Entry 7BRK (X-ray diffraction, 2.85 A resolution); this record covers chains B and L of the 3 polymer chains in the assembly.

Chain B:
Protein: Atrial natriuretic peptide receptor 1
Source organism: Rattus norvegicus
Notes: EC 4.6.1.2
Reference sequence: P18910 (ANPRA_RAT); residues 1-435 here correspond to UniProt positions 29-463 (UniProt number = residue number + 28)
Amino-acid sequence (435 residues; row label = number of the first residue in the row):
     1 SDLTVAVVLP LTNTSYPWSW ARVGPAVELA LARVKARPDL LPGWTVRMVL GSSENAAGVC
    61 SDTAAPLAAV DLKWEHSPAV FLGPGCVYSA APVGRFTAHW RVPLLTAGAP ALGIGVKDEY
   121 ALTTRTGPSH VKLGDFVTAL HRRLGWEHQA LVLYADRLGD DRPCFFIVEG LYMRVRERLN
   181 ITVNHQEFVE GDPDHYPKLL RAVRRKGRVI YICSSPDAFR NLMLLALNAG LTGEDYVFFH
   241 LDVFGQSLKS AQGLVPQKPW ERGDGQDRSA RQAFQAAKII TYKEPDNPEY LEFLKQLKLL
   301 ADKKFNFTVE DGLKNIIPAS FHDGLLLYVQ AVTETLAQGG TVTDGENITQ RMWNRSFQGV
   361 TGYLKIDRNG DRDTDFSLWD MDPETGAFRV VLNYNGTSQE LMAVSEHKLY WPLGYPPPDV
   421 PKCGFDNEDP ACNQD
Disordered / not traced: 427-435
Disulfides: C60-C86, C164-C213
Glycans and other covalent adducts: glycan linked to N13; N-acetylglucosamine (NAG) linked to N395

Chain L:
Protein: Natriuretic peptides A
Notes: engineered mutation(s): deletions of residues 1-4 and 28
Reference sequence: P01160 (ANF_HUMAN); aligned to UniProt positions 124-146 over residues 5-27 (the alignment contains insertions or deletions, so no single offset holds)
Amino-acid sequence (23 residues; each row starts with the number of its first residue):
     5 SSCFGGRMDR IGAQSGLGCN SFR
Disulfides: C7-C23

Chain B / chain L interface:
Contacting residue pairs (63):
  D62(B) - R11(L)  salt bridge
  D62(B) - R14(L)
  V87(B) - M12(L)  hydrophobic
  V87(B) - I15(L)  hydrophobic
  Y88(B) - R11(L)
  Y88(B) - M12(L)
  Y88(B) - D13(L)
  Y88(B) - R14(L)
  Y88(B) - I15(L)  hydrophobic
  A91(B) - M12(L)  hydrophobic
  R95(B) - D13(L)  salt bridge
  R95(B) - I15(L)
  A111(B) - M12(L)  hydrophobic
  L112(B) - Q18(L)
  G113(B) - M12(L)
  G113(B) - I15(L)
  G113(B) - Q18(L)
  I114(B) - M12(L)
  I114(B) - I15(L)
  V116(B) - Q18(L)
  Y120(B) - M12(L)
  Y120(B) - I15(L)
  Y154(B) - L21(L)  hydrogen bond (side chain-backbone)
  Y154(B) - G22(L)
  D156(B) - R27(L)  hydrogen bond (backbone-side chain)
  L158(B) - R27(L)
  G159(B) - R11(L)
  G159(B) - R14(L)
  D160(B) - R11(L)  hydrogen bond (backbone-side chain)
  D160(B) - R14(L)  hydrogen bond (backbone-side chain)
  D161(B) - R14(L)
  R162(B) - A17(L)
  F165(B) - F8(L)  hydrophobic
  F165(B) - G20(L)
  F165(B) - L21(L)  hydrophobic
  F166(B) - I15(L)
  V168(B) - L21(L)  hydrophobic
  E169(B) - F8(L)
  E169(B) - G9(L)  hydrogen bond (side chain-backbone)
  E169(B) - Q18(L)
  E169(B) - S19(L)  hydrogen bond
  E169(B) - L21(L)
  Y172(B) - S5(L)
  Y172(B) - F8(L)  hydrophobic
  Y172(B) - L21(L)  hydrophobic
  M173(B) - Q18(L)
  M173(B) - S19(L)
  H185(B) - F8(L)
  H185(B) - L21(L)  hydrogen bond (side chain-backbone)
  H185(B) - N24(L)  hydrogen bond (backbone-side chain)
  Q186(B) - N24(L)  hydrogen bond (side chain-backbone)
  Q186(B) - S25(L)
  Q186(B) - F26(L)
  E187(B) - S5(L)
  E187(B) - S6(L)
  E187(B) - N24(L)  hydrogen bond (backbone-backbone)
  E187(B) - S25(L)  hydrogen bond
  E187(B) - F26(L)
  E187(B) - R27(L)
  V189(B) - R27(L)
  H195(B) - F26(L)
  H195(B) - R27(L)
  K198(B) - F26(L)
Also at the interface, not in a pair above, chain B (33 interface residues in all): P92, F188, L199
Also at the interface, not in a pair above, chain L (23 interface residues in all): C7, G10, G16, C23

In short:
33 residues of chain B face 23 of chain L across their interface, with 11 hydrogen bonds and 2 salt bridges.
Polar pairs include D62(B)-R11(L), R95(B)-D13(L) and Y154(B)-L21(L). Covalently linked N-acetylglucosamine: at
N395(B).
Chain B is Atrial natriuretic peptide receptor 1 (Rattus norvegicus) and chain L is Natriuretic peptides A;
the structure, Atrial Natriuretic Peptide Receptor complexed with deletion mutant of human Atrial Natriuretic
Peptide[5-27], was determined by X-ray diffraction.
